PDB entry 4ZT6 | X-ray diffraction, 2.25 A resolution | chain A

# Chain A
Protein: Methionyl-tRNA synthetase
Source organism: Trypanosoma brucei brucei
Notes: EC 6.1.1.10
UniProtKB: Q38C91 (Q38C91_TRYB2); residue numbers follow UniProt; this construct covers 237-773
Sequence (542 residues; each row starts with the number of its first residue; note: 236 numbers in that range are skipped by the numbering (no residue carries them; nothing is unmodelled there); numbers below 1 keep their minus sign (Gly-4 is residue -4)):
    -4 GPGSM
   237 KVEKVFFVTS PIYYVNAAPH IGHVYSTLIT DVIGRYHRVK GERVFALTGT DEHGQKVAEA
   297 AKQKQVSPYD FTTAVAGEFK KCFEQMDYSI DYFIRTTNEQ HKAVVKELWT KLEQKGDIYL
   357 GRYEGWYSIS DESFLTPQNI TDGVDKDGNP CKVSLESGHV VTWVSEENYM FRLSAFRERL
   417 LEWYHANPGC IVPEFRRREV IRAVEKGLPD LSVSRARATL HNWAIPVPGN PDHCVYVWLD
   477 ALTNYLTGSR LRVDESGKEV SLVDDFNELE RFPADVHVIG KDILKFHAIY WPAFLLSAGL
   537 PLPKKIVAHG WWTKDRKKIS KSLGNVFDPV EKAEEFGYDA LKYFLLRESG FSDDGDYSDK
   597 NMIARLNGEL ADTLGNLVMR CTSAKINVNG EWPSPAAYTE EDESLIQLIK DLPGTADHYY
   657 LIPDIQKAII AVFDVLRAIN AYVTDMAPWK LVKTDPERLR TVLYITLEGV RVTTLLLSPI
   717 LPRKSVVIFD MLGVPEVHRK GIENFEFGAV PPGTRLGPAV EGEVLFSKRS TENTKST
Disordered / not traced: -4 to 0, 237, 556-557, 757-758, 768-773
Differences from the reference sequence: expression tag (-4 to 0); conflict Thr309 (Ala in Q38C91), Val499 (Ala in Q38C91), Asn503 (Ser in Q38C91); engineered mutation Ala452 (Lys in Q38C91), Arg453 (Lys in Q38C91), Ala454 (Glu in Q38C91)
Modified residues: Cys470 (S-(dimethylarsenic)cysteine; CAS)
Residues lining bound ligands: methionine (MET): Pro247, Ile248, Tyr249, Tyr250, Asp287, Trp474, Ala477, Leu478, Asn480, Tyr481, Asp518, Ile519, His523

# In short
Bound to chain A: methionine.
Chain A is Methionyl-tRNA synthetase (Trypanosoma brucei brucei); the structure, Trypanosoma brucei
methionyl-tRNA synthetase in complex with inhibitor
N-[(4R)-6,8-dichloro-3,4-dihydro-2H-chromen-4-yl]-N'-(5-fluoro-1H-imidazo[4,5-b]pyridin-2-yl)propane-1,3-diamine
(Chem 1709), was determined by X-ray diffraction (same publication as 4ZT2, 4ZT3, 4ZT4, 4ZT5 and 4ZT7).
